5UMJ - chains B and C of the 3 polymer chains in the assembly; structure by X-ray diffraction, 1.61 A resolution.

Chain B (and C):
Name: Macrophage migration inhibitory factor
From: Homo sapiens
Notes: EC 5.3.2.1, 5.3.3.12; chain C of this document is another copy of the same molecule, construct and numbering; everything in this record applies to it too
Reference sequence: P14174 (MIF_HUMAN); residues 1-114 here correspond to UniProt positions 2-115 (UniProt number = residue number + 1)
Sequence (114 residues; numbered 1 to 114; the number before each row is that of its first residue):
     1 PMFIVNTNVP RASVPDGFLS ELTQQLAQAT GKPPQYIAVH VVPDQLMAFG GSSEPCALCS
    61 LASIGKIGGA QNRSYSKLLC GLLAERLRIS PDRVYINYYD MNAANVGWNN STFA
Construct notes: engineered mutation Ala62 (His63 in P14174)
Swiss-Prot annotation at these positions:
  - active site: Pro1 (Proton acceptor)
  - binding site (substrate): Lys32, Ile64, Asn97
  - modified residue: Lys77 (N6-acetyllysine)
Reported in the primary citation:
  - catalytic residues: Pro1 (citing earlier work)
  - allosteric site: Tyr99
  - mutagenesis - H62A, Y98G, Y99A: decreased catalytic activity
  - mutagenesis - Y99A: abolished signaling (citing earlier work)
  - mutagenesis - Y98F: increased catalytic activity

How chain B and chain C interact:
Pairs across the interface (56; chain B residue first):
  Asn6(B) - His40(C)
  Gln45(B) - His40(C)  hydrogen bond
  Gln45(B) - Val42(C)
  Leu46(B) - Leu19(C)  hydrophobic
  Leu46(B) - His40(C)
  Leu46(B) - Val41(C)  hydrogen bond (backbone-backbone)
  Met47(B) - Leu19(C)
  Met47(B) - Val39(C)
  Met47(B) - His40(C)
  Ala48(B) - Leu19(C)
  Ala48(B) - Ala38(C)
  Ala48(B) - Val39(C)  hydrogen bond (backbone-backbone)
  Phe49(B) - Gln35(C)
  Phe49(B) - Ile37(C)
  Phe49(B) - Trp108(C)
  Gly50(B) - Pro34(C)
  Gly50(B) - Gln35(C)
  Gly50(B) - Ile37(C)  hydrogen bond (backbone-backbone)
  Gly51(B) - Thr23(C)
  Leu58(B) - Met2(C)  hydrophobic
  Leu58(B) - Ile4(C)  hydrophobic
  Leu58(B) - Ala38(C)  hydrophobic
  Ile67(B) - Asn105(C)
  Asn72(B) - Ala104(C)  hydrogen bond (side chain-backbone)
  Asn72(B) - Asn105(C)  hydrogen bond
  Asn72(B) - Thr112(C)
  Arg73(B) - Asn110(C)
  Arg73(B) - Ser111(C)
  Arg73(B) - Thr112(C)
  Ser76(B) - Gly107(C)
  Ser76(B) - Asn110(C)
  Ser76(B) - Ser111(C)  hydrogen bond (side chain-backbone)
  Ser76(B) - Thr112(C)
  Lys77(B) - Asn110(C)  hydrogen bond (backbone-backbone)
  Cys80(B) - Asn110(C)
  Pro91(B) - Asn109(C)  hydrogen bond (backbone-backbone)
  Pro91(B) - Asn110(C)
  Asp92(B) - Trp108(C)  hydrogen bond (backbone-side chain)
  Asp92(B) - Asn109(C)
  Val94(B) - Gly107(C)
  Val94(B) - Trp108(C)
  Tyr95(B) - Met2(C)  hydrophobic
  Tyr95(B) - Tyr36(C)  hydrogen bond (side chain-backbone)
  Tyr95(B) - Gly107(C)
  Tyr95(B) - Trp108(C)
  Tyr95(B) - Phe113(C)  hydrophobic
  Ile96(B) - Asn105(C)
  Ile96(B) - Val106(C)
  Ile96(B) - Gly107(C)  hydrogen bond (backbone-backbone)
  Asn97(B) - Met2(C)
  Asn97(B) - Met101(C)
  Asn97(B) - Asn105(C)
  Asn97(B) - Val106(C)
  Tyr98(B) - Met101(C)
  Tyr98(B) - Asn105(C)  hydrogen bond (backbone-backbone)
  Tyr98(B) - Gly107(C)
Other interface residues (no listed pair), chain B (26 interface residues in all): Gly69, Gly81, Arg93, Tyr99
Other interface residues (no listed pair), chain C (29 interface residues in all): Pro1, Arg11, Val14, Ala62, Ala114

Overview:
26 residues of chain B face 29 of chain C across their interface; the contacts include 13 hydrogen bonds.
Among the polar pairs are Gln45(B)-His40(C), Asn72(B)-Ala104(C) and Asn72(B)-Asn105(C). From the paper: the
catalytic residue Pro1(B); H62A, Y98G and Y99A of chain B reduce catalytic activity.
Chain B and chain C are both Macrophage migration inhibitory factor (Homo sapiens); the structure, Crystal
structure of H62A mutant of human macrophage migration inhibitory factor, was determined by X-ray diffraction
together with 6OYE, 6OY8, 6OYB, 6OYG and 5UMK from the same study.
